7RJO - chains A and B; structure by X-ray diffraction, 1.38 A resolution.

[Chain A]
Molecule: Bromodomain-containing protein 4
From: Homo sapiens
UniProtKB: O60885 (BRD4_HUMAN); numbering as in UniProt (aligned over 44-168)
Chain sequence (127 residues; each row starts with the number of its first residue):
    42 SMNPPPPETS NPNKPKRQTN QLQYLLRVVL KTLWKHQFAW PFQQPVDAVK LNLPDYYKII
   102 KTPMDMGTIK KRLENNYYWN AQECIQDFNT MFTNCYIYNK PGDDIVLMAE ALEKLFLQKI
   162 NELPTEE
Disordered / not traced: 167-168
Differences from the reference sequence: expression tag (42-43)
Metal / ion sites: Na+ near Met-132 (its only coordinating residue here)
Swiss-Prot annotation at these positions:
  - site: Asn-140 (Acetylated histone binding)
  - cross-link: Lys-99 (Glycyl lysine isopeptide (Lys-Gly) (interchain with G-Cter in SUMO2))
  - natural variant: Asp-145 (D145G: Found in a patient with a neurodevelopmental syndrome; uncertain significance)
  - mutagenesis: Asn-140 (N140A: Abolishes binding to acetylated histones)
From the paper describing this entry:
  - mutagenesis - N140A: decreased binding to ILF3

[Chain B]
Molecule: Heterogeneous nuclear ribonucleoprotein K
UniProtKB: P61978 (HNRPK_HUMAN); numbering as in UniProt (aligned over 57-66)
Chain sequence (10 residues; numbered 57 to 66; the number before each row is that of its first residue):
    57 VIGKGGKNIK
Modified / non-standard residues: Lys-60 (N(6)-acetyllysine; ALY); Lys-63 (N(6)-acetyllysine; ALY)
Swiss-Prot annotation at these positions:
  - cross-link: Lys-60 (Glycyl lysine isopeptide (Lys-Gly) (interchain with G-Cter in SUMO2))
From the paper describing this entry:
  - post-translational modification sites: Lys-60 (citing earlier work)

[Chain A / chain B interface]
Contacting residue pairs - 25 pairs, chain A then chain B:
  Phe-79(A) with Ile-65(B), hydrophobic
  Trp-81(A) with Lys-63(B)
  Pro-82(A) with Lys-60(B); Lys-63(B)
  Phe-83(A) with Lys-60(B)
  Val-87(A) with Lys-60(B)
  Leu-92(A) with Lys-63(B)
  Leu-94(A) with Ile-58(B), hydrophobic; Gly-59(B); Lys-60(B)
  Pro-95(A) with Ile-58(B), hydrophobic
  Asp-96(A) with Val-57(B); Ile-58(B), hydrogen bond (side chain-backbone)
  Ile-100(A) with Val-57(B), hydrophobic
  Tyr-139(A) with Val-57(B); Ile-58(B); Gly-59(B), hydrogen bond (side chain-backbone)
  Asn-140(A) with Lys-60(B)
  Asp-145(A) with Gly-62(B); Lys-63(B), hydrogen bond (side chain-backbone); Asn-64(B); Ile-65(B)
  Ile-146(A) with Lys-63(B)
  Met-149(A) with Lys-63(B); Ile-65(B), hydrophobic
Also at the interface, not in a pair above, chain A (19 interface residues in all): Asn-93, Tyr-97, Cys-136, Leu-148
Also at the interface, not in a pair above, chain B (9 interface residues in all): Gly-61
The authors on this interface:
  - residue pairs: Asn-140(A)/Lys-60(B) (hydrogen bond)
  - interface residues, chain A: Phe-79(A), Leu-148(A), Met-149(A)

[Summary]
The interface between chain A and chain B involves 19 residues on one side and 9 on the other, with 3 hydrogen
bonds. Polar pairs include Asp-96(A)/Ile-58(B), Tyr-139(A)/Gly-59(B) and Asp-145(A)/Lys-63(B). The paper
describes a hydrogen bond between Asn-140(A) and Lys-60(B). The paper reports that N140A of chain A reduces
binding to ILF3; interface residues Phe-79(A), Leu-148(A) and Met-149(A).
Here chain A is Bromodomain-containing protein 4 (Homo sapiens) and chain B is Heterogeneous nuclear
ribonucleoprotein K. Entry 7RJO (Crystal structure of human Bromodomain containing protein 4 (BRD4) in complex
with hnRNPK) was determined by X-ray diffraction, deposited together with 7RJK, 7RJL, 7RJM and 7RJN.
